PDB entry 8HXX | electron microscopy, 3.00 A resolution | chains K and E of the 7 polymer chains in the assembly

Chain K:
Molecule: Transcriptional regulatory protein SIN3
Organism: Saccharomyces cerevisiae
Reference sequence: P22579 (SIN3_YEAST); numbering as in UniProt (aligned over 1-1536)
Sequence (1536 residues; each row starts with the number of its first residue):
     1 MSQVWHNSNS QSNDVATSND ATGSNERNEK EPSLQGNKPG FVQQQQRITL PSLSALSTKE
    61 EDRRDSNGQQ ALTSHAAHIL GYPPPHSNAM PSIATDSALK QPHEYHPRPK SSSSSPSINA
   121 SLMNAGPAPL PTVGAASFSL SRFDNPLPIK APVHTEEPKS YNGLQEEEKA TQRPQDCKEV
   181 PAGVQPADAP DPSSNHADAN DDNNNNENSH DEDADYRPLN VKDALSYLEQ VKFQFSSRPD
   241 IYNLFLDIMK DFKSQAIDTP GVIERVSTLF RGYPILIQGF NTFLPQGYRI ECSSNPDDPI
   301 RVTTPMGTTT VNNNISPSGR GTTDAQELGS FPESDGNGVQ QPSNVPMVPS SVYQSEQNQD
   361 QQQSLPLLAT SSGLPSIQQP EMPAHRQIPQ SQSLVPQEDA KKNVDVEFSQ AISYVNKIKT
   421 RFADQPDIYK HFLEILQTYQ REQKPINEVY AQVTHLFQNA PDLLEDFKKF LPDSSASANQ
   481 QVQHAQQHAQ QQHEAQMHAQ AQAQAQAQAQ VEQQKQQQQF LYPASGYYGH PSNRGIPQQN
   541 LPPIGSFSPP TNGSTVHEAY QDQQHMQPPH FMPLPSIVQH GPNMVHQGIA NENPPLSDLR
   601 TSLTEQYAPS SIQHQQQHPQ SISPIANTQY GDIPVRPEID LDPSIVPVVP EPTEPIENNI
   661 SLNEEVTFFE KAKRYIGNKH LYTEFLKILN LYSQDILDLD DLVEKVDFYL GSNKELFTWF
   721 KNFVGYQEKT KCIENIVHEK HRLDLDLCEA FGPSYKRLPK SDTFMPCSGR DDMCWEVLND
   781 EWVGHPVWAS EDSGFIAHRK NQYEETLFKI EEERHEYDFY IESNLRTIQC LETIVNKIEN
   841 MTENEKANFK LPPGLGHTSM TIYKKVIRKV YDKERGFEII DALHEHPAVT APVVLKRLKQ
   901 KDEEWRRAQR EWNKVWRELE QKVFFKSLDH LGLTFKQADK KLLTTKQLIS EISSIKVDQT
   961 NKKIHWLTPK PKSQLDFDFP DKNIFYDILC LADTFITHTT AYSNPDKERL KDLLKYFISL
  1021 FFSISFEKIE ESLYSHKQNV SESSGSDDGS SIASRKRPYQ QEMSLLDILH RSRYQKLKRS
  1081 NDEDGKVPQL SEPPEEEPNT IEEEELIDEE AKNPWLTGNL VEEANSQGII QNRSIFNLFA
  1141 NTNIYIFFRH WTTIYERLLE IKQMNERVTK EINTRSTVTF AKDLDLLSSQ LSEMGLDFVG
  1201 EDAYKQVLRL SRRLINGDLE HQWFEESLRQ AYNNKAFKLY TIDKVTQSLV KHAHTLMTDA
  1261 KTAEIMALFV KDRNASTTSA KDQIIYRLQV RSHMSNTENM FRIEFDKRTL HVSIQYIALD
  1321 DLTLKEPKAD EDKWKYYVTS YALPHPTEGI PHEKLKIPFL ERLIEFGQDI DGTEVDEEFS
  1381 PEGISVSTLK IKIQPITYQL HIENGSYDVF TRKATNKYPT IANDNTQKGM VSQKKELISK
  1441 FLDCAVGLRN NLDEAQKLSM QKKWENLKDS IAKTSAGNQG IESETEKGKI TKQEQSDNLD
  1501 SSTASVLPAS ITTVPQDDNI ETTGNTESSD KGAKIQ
Not modelled in the structure: 1-660, 729-747, 1034-1127, 1323-1536
UniProt features mapped onto this chain:
  - modified residue: Ser-137 (Phosphoserine), Thr-303 (Phosphothreonine), Thr-304 (Phosphothreonine), Ser-316 (Phosphoserine), Ser-1046 (Phosphoserine)

Chain E:
Molecule: Histone H3
Organism: Xenopus laevis
Reference sequence: A0A310TTQ1 (A0A310TTQ1_XENLA); residues 1-135 here correspond to UniProt positions 2-136 (UniProt number = residue number + 1)
Sequence (135 residues; row label = number of the first residue in the row):
     1 ARTKQTARKS TGGKAPRKQL ATKAARKSAP ATGGVXKPHR YRPGTVALRE IRRYQKSTEL
    61 LIRKLPFQRL VREIAQDFKT DLRFQSSAVM ALQEASEAYL VALFEDTNLA AIHAKRVTIM
   121 PKDIQLARRI RGERA
Not modelled in the structure: 7-12, 26-135
Construct notes: engineered mutation Ala-110 (Cys111 in A0A310TTQ1)
Modified / non-standard residues: ML3 (2-{[(2R)-2-amino-2-carboxyethyl]sulfanyl}-N,N,N-trimethylethanaminium) at position 36

How chain K and chain E interact:
Residue-residue contacts (10):
  Pro-786(K) with Ala-21(E)
  Val-787(K) with Lys-18(E); Ala-21(E), hydrophobic
  Ser-790(K) with Ala-21(E)
  Asp-792(K) with Lys-18(E), salt bridge
  Ser-793(K) with Leu-20(E)
  Gly-794(K) with Leu-20(E)
  Phe-795(K) with Leu-20(E); Ala-21(E); Thr-22(E)
Other interface residues (no listed pair), chain E (5 interface residues in all): Arg-17

Overview:
7 residues of chain K face 5 of chain E across their interface; the contacts include 1 salt bridge. The
salt-bridged pair is Asp-792(K)/Lys-18(E).
Here chain K is Transcriptional regulatory protein SIN3 (Saccharomyces cerevisiae) and chain E is Histone H3
(Xenopus laevis). Entry 8HXX (Cryo-EM structure of the histone deacetylase complex Rpd3S) was determined by
electron microscopy (same publication as 8HXY, 8HXZ, 8HY0 and 8JHO).
